4YY3 - chains A and E of the 22 polymer chains in the assembly; structure by X-ray diffraction, 3.60 A resolution.

== Chain A ==
Molecule: 16S rRNA
Organism: Thermus thermophilus HB8
Sequence (1522 nucleotides; numbered 0 to 1544 plus 19 insertion-coded residues; 42 numbers in that range are skipped by the numbering (no residue carries them; nothing is unmodelled there); the number before each row is that of its first residue; a row labelled like 190A-190L holds insertion residues (190A, then the next letters in order); numbering starts at 0):
     0 UUUGUUGGAG AGUUUGAUCC UGGCUCAGGG UGAACGCUGG CGGCGUGCCU AAGACAUGCA
    60 AGUCGUGCGG G
    73 CCGCGGGGUU UU
    88 ACUCCG
    95 UGGUC
   101 AGCGGCGGAC GGGUGAGUAA CGCGUGGGU
  129A G
   130 ACCUACCCGG AAGAGGGGGA CAACCCGGGG AAACUCGGGC UAAUCCCCCA UGUGGACCCG
   190 C
190A-190L CCCUUGGGGUGU
   191 GUCCAAAGGG CUUU
   216 GCCCGCUUCC GGAUGGGCCC GCGUCCCAUC AGCUAGUUGG UGGGGUAAUG GCCCACCAAG
   276 GCGACGACGG GUAGCCGGUC UGAGAGGAUG GCCGGCCACA GGGGCACUGA GACACGGGCC
   336 CCACUCCUAC GGGAGGCAGC AGUUAGGAAU CUUCCGCAAU GGGCGCAAGC CUGACGGAGC
   396 GACGCCGCUU GGAGGAAGAA GCCCUUCGGG GUGUAAACUC CUGAA
   442 CCCGGGACGA AACCCCCGAC GA
   474 GGGGACUGAC GGUACCGGG
   494 GUAAUAGCGC CGGCCAACUC CGUGCCAGCA GCCGCGGUAA UACGGAGGGC GCGAGCGUUA
   554 CCCGGAUUCA CUGGGCGUAA AGGGCGUGUA GGCGGCCUGG GGCGUCCCAU GUGAAAGACC
   614 ACGGCUCAAC CGUGGGGGAG CGUGGGAUAC GCUCAGGCUA GACGGUGGGA GAGGGUGGUG
   674 GAAUUCCCGG AGUAGCGGUG AAAUGCGCAG AUACCGGGAG GAACGCCGAU GGCGAAGGCA
   734 GCCACCUGGU CCACCCGUGA CGCUGAGGCG CGAAAGCGUG GGGAGCAAAC CGGAUUAGAU
   794 ACCCGGGUAG UCCACGCCCU AAACGAUGCG CGCUAGGUCU CUGGGUCU
   848 CCUGGGGGCC GAAGCUAACG CGUUAAGCGC GCCGCCUGGG GAGUACGGCC GCAAGGCUGA
   908 AACUCAAAGG AAUUGACGGG GGCCCGCACA AGCGGUGGAG CAUGUGGUUU AAUUCGAAGC
   968 AACGCGAAGA ACCUUACCAG GCCUUGACAU GCUAGG
 1003A G
  1004 AACCCGGGUG AAAGCCUGGG GUGCCCC
1030A-1030D GCGA
  1031 GGGGAGCCCU AGCACAGGUG CUGCAUGGCC GUCGUCAGCU CGUGCCGUGA GGUGUUGGGU
  1091 UAAGUCCCGC AACGAGCGCA ACCCCCGCCG UUAGUUGCCA GCGGUUCGGC CGGGCACUCU
  1151 AACGGGACUG CCCGCGAAA
  1171 GCGGGAGGAA GGAGGGGACG ACGUCUGGUC AGCAUGGCCC UUACGGCCUG GGCGACACAC
  1231 GUGCUACAAU GCCCACUACA AAGCGAUGCC ACCCGGCAAC GGGGAGCUAA UCGCAAAAAG
  1291 GUGGGCCCAG UUCGGAUUGG GGUCUGCAAC CCGACCCCAU GAAGCCGGAA UCGCUAGUAA
  1351 UCGCGGAUCA G
 1361A C
  1362 CAUGCCGCGG UGAAUACGUU CCCGGGCCUU GUACACACCG CCCGUCACGC CAUGGGAGCG
  1422 GGCUCUACCC GAAGUCGCCG GG
  1446 AGCCUACGGG
  1459 CAGGCGCCGA GGGUAGGGCC CGUGACUGGG GCGAAGUCGU AACAAGGUAG CUGUACCGGA
  1519 AGGUGCGGCU GGAUCACCUC CUUUCU
Not modelled in the structure: 0-4, 1535-1538
Ion coordination: Mg2+ site 1 near G21 (its only coordinating residue here); Mg2+ site 2: G46, G394; Mg2+ site 3: C48, G115; Mg2+ site 4 near A53 (its only coordinating residue here); Mg2+ site 5: C58, U387; Mg2+ site 6 near G111 (its only coordinating residue here); Mg2+ site 7: G117, G289; Mg2+ site 8 near G122 (its only coordinating residue here); Mg2+ site 9: U129, G231, G232; Mg2+ site 10 near G190K (its only coordinating residue here); Mg2+ site 11 near U190J (its only coordinating residue here); Mg2+ site 12 near A195 (its only coordinating residue here); 80 more Mg2+ sites not listed

== Chain E ==
Protein: 30S ribosomal protein S5
Organism: Thermus thermophilus HB8
UniProt: Q5SHQ5 (RS5_THET8); residue numbers follow UniProt; this construct covers 1-162
Sequence (162 residues; numbered 1 to 162; the number before each row is that of its first residue):
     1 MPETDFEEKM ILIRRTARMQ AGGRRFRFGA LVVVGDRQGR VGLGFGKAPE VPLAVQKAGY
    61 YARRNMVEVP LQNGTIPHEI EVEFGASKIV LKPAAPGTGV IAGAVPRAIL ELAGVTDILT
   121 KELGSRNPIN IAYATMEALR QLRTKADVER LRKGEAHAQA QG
Not modelled in the structure: 1-4, 155-162

== How chain A and chain E interact ==
Contacting residue pairs (74; chain A residue first):
  U5(A) with Ala95(E), base contact
  G6(A) with Ala94(E), base contact; Ala95(E), hydrogen bond to the base; Thr98(E), hydrogen bond to the base; Leu119(E), base contact
  G7(A) with Lys92(E), hydrogen bond to the base; Ile101(E), phosphate contact; Thr120(E), hydrogen bond to the sugar; Lys121(E), base contact
  A8(A) with Ile101(E), base contact; Ala102(E), hydrogen bond to the sugar; Gly103(E), hydrogen bond to the sugar; Arg107(E), base contact; Thr120(E), sugar contact
  G9(A) with Lys121(E), salt bridge to the phosphate; Glu122(E), hydrogen bond to the phosphate; Arg126(E), hydrogen bond to the base
  A10(A) with Arg126(E), phosphate contact
  G15(A) with Ala17(E), sugar contact; Met19(E), base contact; Arg24(E), hydrogen bond to the sugar
  A16(A) with Thr16(E), hydrogen bond to the sugar; Ala17(E), sugar contact
  U17(A) with Arg14(E), phosphate contact
  C18(A) with Arg14(E), salt bridge to the phosphate; Asn127(E), hydrogen bond to the phosphate; Asn130(E), hydrogen bond to the phosphate
  C19(A) with Ala86(E), phosphate contact; Ser125(E), hydrogen bond to the phosphate; Asn127(E), hydrogen bond to the phosphate; Asn130(E), hydrogen bond to the phosphate
  U20(A) with Ala86(E), phosphate contact
  A559(A) with Lys121(E), salt bridge to the phosphate; Arg126(E), salt bridge to the phosphate
  U560(A) with Leu123(E), base contact
  A864(A) with Gly85(E), phosphate contact
  U921(A) with Arg18(E), sugar contact; Met19(E), hydrogen bond to the sugar; Gln20(E), phosphate contact
  G922(A) with Met19(E), sugar contact; Gln20(E), hydrogen bond to the phosphate; Ala21(E), phosphate contact
  A923(A) with Ala21(E), phosphate contact
  C1069(A) with Gln20(E), phosphate contact; Arg25(E), hydrogen bond to the phosphate
  U1070(A) with Arg18(E), salt bridge to the phosphate; Gln20(E), phosphate contact; Arg25(E), salt bridge to the phosphate
  G1072(A) with Pro49(E), phosphate contact; Lys57(E), salt bridge to the phosphate
  U1073(A) with Lys57(E), salt bridge to the phosphate
  G1074(A) with Tyr60(E), phosphate contact; Tyr61(E), hydrogen bond to the phosphate
  G1077(A) with Lys47(E), hydrogen bond to the base
  U1078(A) with Asn130(E), hydrogen bond to the sugar; Tyr133(E), phosphate contact
  G1079(A) with Arg14(E), hydrogen bond to the phosphate; Lys47(E), salt bridge to the phosphate; Tyr133(E), hydrogen bond to the phosphate
  A1080(A) with Arg14(E), salt bridge to the phosphate; Thr16(E), hydrogen bond to the phosphate; Ala17(E), sugar contact; Lys47(E), salt bridge to the phosphate
  G1081(A) with Thr16(E), hydrogen bond to the phosphate; Ala17(E), phosphate contact; Arg27(E), salt bridge to the phosphate
  G1082(A) with Arg27(E), salt bridge to the phosphate
  C1192(A) with Arg25(E), hydrogen bond to the base
  G1193(A) with Arg25(E), hydrogen bond to the sugar
  U1194(A) with Gly22(E), sugar contact
  A1396(A) with Met19(E), base contact
  C1397(A) with Arg24(E), salt bridge to the phosphate
  A1398(A) with Gln20(E), hydrogen bond to the base; Gly23(E), base contact
Other interface residues (no listed pair), chain A (37 interface residues in all): G558, C1071
Other interface residues (no listed pair), chain E (43 interface residues in all): Phe45, Ala48, Leu53, Phe84, Ser87, Pro93

== Summary ==
37 residues of chain A face 43 of chain E across their interface, with 28 hydrogen bonds and 14 salt bridges.
Among the polar pairs are G6(A)-Ala95(E), G6(A)-Thr98(E) and G7(A)-Lys92(E). G46(A) and G394(A) form the Mg2+
site 2.
Chain A is 16S rRNA and chain E is 30S ribosomal protein S5, both from Thermus thermophilus HB8; the
structure, 30S ribosomal subunit- HigB complex, was determined by X-ray diffraction.
